PDB entry 3O2O | X-ray diffraction, 2.90 A resolution | chains A and B

Chain A (and B):
Protein: ATP-dependent Clp protease adaptor protein ClpS
Organism: Escherichia coli
Notes: chain B of this document is another copy of the same molecule, construct and numbering; everything in this record applies to it too
UniProtKB: P0A8Q6 (CLPS_ECOLI); numbering as in UniProt (aligned over 22-106)
Chain sequence (85 residues; numbered 22 to 106; the number before each row is that of its first residue):
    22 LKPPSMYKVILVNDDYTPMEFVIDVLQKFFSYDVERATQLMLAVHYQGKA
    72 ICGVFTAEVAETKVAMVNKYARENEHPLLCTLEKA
Reported in the primary citation:
  - self-association interface (contacts with another copy of this molecule): Leu22
  - mutagenesis - H66A (9-fold): decreased binding to ClpA6
  - mutagenesis - H66A: decreased binding to N-end substrate

How chain A and chain B interact:
Pairs across the interface (12; chain A residue first):
  Leu22(A) - Asn34(B)  hydrogen bond (backbone-side chain)
  Leu22(A) - Asp35(B)  hydrogen bond (backbone-backbone)
  Leu22(A) - Thr38(B)
  Leu22(A) - Met40(B)  hydrophobic
  Leu22(A) - Val43(B)  hydrophobic
  Leu22(A) - Met62(B)  hydrophobic
  Leu22(A) - His66(B)  hydrogen bond (backbone-side chain)
  Lys23(A) - Asp36(B)
  Lys23(A) - Thr38(B)  hydrogen bond (backbone-backbone)
  Lys23(A) - Pro39(B)
  Lys23(A) - Met40(B)  hydrogen bond (backbone-backbone)
  Pro24(A) - Met40(B)
Other interface residues (no listed pair), chain A (4 interface residues in all): Pro25
Other interface residues (no listed pair), chain B (12 interface residues in all): Tyr37, Glu41, Val65
From the paper, about this interface:
  - interface residues, chain A: Leu22(A)

Summary:
Chain A and chain B form an interface of 4 and 12 residues respectively; the contacts include 5 hydrogen
bonds. Polar pairs include Leu22(A)-Asn34(B), Leu22(A)-His66(B) and Leu22(A)-Asp35(B). From the paper: H66A of
chain A reduces binding to ClpA6; the interface residue Leu22(A).
Chain A and chain B are both ATP-dependent Clp protease adaptor protein ClpS (Escherichia coli); the
structure, Structure of E. coli ClpS ring complex, was determined by X-ray diffraction together with 3O2B,
3O2H and 3O1F from the same study.
